8IXN - chains C and A of the 3 polymer chains in the assembly; structure by electron microscopy, 4.07 A resolution (low resolution: residue-level contacts below are approximate; hydrogen-bond / salt-bridge calls are withheld).

== Chain C (and A) ==
Name: Piezo-type mechanosensitive ion channel component 1
Source organism: Mus musculus
Notes: chain A of this document is another copy of the same molecule, construct and numbering; everything in this record applies to it too
UniProt: E2JF22 (PIEZ1_MOUSE); residue numbers follow UniProt; this construct covers 1-2547
Sequence (2547 residues; row label = number of the first residue in the row):
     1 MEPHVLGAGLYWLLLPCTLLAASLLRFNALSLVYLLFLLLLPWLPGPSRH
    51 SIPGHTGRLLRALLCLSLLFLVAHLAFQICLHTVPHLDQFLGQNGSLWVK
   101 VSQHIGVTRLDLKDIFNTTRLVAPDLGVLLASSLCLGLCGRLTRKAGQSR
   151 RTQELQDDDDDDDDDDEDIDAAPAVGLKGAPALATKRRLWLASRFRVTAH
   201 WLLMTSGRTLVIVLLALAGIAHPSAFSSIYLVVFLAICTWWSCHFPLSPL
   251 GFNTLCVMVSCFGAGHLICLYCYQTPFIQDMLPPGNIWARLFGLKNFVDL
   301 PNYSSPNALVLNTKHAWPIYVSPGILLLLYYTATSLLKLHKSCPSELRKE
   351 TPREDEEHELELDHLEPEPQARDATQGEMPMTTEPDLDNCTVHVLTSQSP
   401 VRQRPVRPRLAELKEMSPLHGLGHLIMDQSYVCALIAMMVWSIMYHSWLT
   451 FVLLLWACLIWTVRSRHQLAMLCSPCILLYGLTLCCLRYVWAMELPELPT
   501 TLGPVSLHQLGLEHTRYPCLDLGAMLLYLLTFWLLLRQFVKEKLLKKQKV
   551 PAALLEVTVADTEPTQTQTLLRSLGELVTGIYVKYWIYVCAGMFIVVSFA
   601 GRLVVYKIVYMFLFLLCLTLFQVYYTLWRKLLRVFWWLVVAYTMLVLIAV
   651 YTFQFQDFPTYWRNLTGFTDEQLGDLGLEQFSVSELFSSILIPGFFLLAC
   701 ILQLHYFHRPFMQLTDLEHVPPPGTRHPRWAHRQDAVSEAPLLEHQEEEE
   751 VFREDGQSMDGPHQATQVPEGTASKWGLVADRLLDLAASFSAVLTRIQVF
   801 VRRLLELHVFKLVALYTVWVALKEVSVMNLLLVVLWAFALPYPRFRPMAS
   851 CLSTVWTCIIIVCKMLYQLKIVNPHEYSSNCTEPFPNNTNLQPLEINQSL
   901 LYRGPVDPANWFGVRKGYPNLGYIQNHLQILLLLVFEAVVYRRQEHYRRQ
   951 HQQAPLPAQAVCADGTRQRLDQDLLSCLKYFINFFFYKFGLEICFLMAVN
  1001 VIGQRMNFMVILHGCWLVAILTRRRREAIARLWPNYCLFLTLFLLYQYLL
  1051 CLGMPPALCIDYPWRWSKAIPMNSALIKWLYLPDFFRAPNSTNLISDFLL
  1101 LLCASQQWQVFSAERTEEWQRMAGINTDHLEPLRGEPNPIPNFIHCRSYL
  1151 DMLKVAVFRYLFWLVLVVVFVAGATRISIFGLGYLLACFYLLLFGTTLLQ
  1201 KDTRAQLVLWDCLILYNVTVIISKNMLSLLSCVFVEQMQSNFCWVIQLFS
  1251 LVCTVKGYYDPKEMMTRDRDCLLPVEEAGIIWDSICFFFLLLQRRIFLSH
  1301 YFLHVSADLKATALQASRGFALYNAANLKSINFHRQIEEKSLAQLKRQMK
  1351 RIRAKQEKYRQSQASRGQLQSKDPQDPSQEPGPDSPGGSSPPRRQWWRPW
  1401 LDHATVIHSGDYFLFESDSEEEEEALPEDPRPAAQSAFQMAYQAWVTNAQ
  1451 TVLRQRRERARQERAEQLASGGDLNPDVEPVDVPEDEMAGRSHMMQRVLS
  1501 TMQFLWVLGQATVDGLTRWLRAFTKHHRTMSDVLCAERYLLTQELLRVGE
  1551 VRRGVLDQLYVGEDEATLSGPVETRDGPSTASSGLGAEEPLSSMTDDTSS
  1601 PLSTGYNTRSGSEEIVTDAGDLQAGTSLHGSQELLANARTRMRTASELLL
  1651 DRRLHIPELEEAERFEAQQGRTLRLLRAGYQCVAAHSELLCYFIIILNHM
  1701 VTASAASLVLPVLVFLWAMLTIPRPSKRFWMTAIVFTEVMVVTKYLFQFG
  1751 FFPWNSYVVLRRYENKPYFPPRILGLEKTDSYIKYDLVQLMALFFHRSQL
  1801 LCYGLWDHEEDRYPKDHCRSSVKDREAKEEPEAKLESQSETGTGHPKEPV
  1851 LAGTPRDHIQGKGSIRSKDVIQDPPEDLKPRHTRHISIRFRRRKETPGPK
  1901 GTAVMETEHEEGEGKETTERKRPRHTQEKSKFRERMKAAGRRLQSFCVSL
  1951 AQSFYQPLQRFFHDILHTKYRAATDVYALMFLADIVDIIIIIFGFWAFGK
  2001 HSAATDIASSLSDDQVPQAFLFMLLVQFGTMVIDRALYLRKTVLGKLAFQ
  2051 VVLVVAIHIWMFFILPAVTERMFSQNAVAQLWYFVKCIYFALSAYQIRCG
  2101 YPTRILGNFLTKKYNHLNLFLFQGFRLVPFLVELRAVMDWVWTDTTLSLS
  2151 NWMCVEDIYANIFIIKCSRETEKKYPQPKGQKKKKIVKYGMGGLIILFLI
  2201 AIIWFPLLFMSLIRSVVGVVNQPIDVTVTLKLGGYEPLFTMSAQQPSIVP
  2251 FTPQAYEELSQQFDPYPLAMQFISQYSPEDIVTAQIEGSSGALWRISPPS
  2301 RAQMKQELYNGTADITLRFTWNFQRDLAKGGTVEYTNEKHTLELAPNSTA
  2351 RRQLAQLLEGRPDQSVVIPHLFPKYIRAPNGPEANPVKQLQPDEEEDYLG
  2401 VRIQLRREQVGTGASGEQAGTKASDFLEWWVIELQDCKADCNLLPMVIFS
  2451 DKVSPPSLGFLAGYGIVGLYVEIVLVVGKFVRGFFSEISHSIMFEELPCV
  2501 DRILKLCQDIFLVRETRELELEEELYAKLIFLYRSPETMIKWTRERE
Not modelled in the structure: 1-575, 600-602, 651-683, 719-783, 875-909, 952-964, 1053-1054, 1067-1068, 1117-1135, 1256-1277, 1366-1404, 1419-1503, 1548-1551, 1560-1646, 1753-1781, 1804-1955, 1997-2014, 2065-2070, 2412-2419
Sequence notes: engineered mutation Glu-2472 (Ser in E2JF22)
Disulfide bonds: Cys-1232/Cys-1253
Small-molecule neighbours:
  - phosphatidyl serine (P5S; O-[(R)-{[(2R)-2,3-bis(octadecanoyloxy)propyl]oxy}(hydroxy)phosphoryl]-L-serine): Leu-970, Phe-981, Leu-1153, Val-1157, Phe-1158, Arg-1295, Ile-1296, Ser-1299, His-1300, Tyr-1301
  - PLX ((9R,11S)-9-({[(1S)-1-hydroxyhexadecyl]oxy}methyl)-2,2-dimethyl-5,7,10-trioxa-2lambda~5~-aza-6lambda~5~-phosphaoctacosane-6,6,11-triol), molecule 1: Tyr-1160, Trp-1163, Leu-1164, Val-1167, Met-1791, Phe-1794, Phe-1795, Ser-1798, Gln-1799
  - PLX, molecule 2: Trp-1717, Arg-1728, Thr-1732, Gln-1959, Phe-1962
UniProt features mapped onto this chain:
  - modified residue (Phosphoserine): Ser-758, Ser-1385, Ser-1390, Ser-1627, Ser-1631, Ser-1646
  - glycosylation: Asn-94 (N-linked (GlcNAc...) asparagine)
From the paper describing this entry:
  - mutagenesis - S2472E: decreased signaling in response to Yoda1
  - disease-associated variants - R2482H: unchanged growth
  - mutagenesis - E2279A/D2280A, D2451A/K2452A: unchanged expression

== Interface between chain C and chain A ==
Pairs across the interface (63):
  Gln-2181(C) with Thr-2146(A); Leu-2519(A); Glu-2520(A)
  Lys-2183(C) with Trp-2140(A); Thr-2145(A); Thr-2146(A); Leu-2147(A)
  Lys-2184(C) with Ser-2148(A)
  Lys-2188(C) with Trp-2140(A); Val-2141(A); Thr-2143(A)
  Tyr-2189(C) with Trp-2142(A)
  Met-2191(C) with Leu-2149(A)
  Leu-2199(C) with Leu-2134(A)
  Trp-2204(C) with Leu-2021(A); Leu-2025(A)
  Ser-2211(C) with Leu-2021(A)
  Lys-2231(C) with Gln-2244(A)
  Gly-2233(C) with Gln-2244(A)
  Gly-2234(C) with Gln-2244(A)
  Tyr-2235(C) with Ser-2290(A)
  Glu-2236(C) with Ala-2292(A)
  Arg-2295(C) with Ala-2292(A); Leu-2293(A); Arg-2295(A)
  Ile-2296(C) with Leu-2293(A)
  Ser-2297(C) with Gly-2291(A); Ala-2292(A); Leu-2293(A)
  Pro-2298(C) with Leu-2293(A); Glu-2408(A); Trp-2429(A)
  Pro-2299(C) with Trp-2429(A)
  Arg-2301(C) with Glu-2408(A)
  Arg-2318(C) with Gln-2244(A); Gln-2245(A); Pro-2246(A)
  Pro-2382(C) with Leu-2327(A)
  Val-2410(C) with Val-2410(A)
  Thr-2421(C) with Gln-2409(A)
  Ser-2424(C) with Glu-2408(A); Gln-2409(A)
  Asp-2425(C) with Val-2410(A); Gly-2411(A)
  Lys-2479(C) with Phe-2480(A)
  Arg-2482(C) with Arg-2126(A); Val-2128(A); Val-2132(A); Glu-2133(A)
  Ser-2486(C) with Asp-2157(A)
  Ile-2488(C) with Cys-2154(A)
  Ser-2489(C) with Asp-2157(A)
  His-2490(C) with Ser-2491(A); Phe-2494(A)
  Ile-2492(C) with Ile-2530(A); Tyr-2533(A)
  Glu-2496(C) with His-1408(A); Arg-2534(A)
  Leu-2497(C) with Arg-2534(A)
  Pro-2498(C) with Arg-2534(A)
  Glu-2537(C) with Tyr-1412(A); Glu-2537(A)
  Ile-2540(C) with Arg-2534(A)
Other interface residues (no listed pair), chain C (41 interface residues in all): Gly-2192, Ser-2300, Asn-2337
Other interface residues (no listed pair), chain A (52 interface residues in all): Ile-1407, Leu-2024, Pro-2129, Phe-2130, Ser-2150, Met-2241, Ser-2242, Tyr-2335, Ser-2535

== In short ==
41 residues of chain C and 52 residues of chain A are in contact. Bound to chain C: compound PLX and
phosphatidyl serine. The paper reports that S2472E of chain C reduces signaling in response to Yoda1;
E2279A/D2280A and D2451A/K2452A of chain C leave expression unchanged.
Both chains are Piezo-type mechanosensitive ion channel component 1 (Mus musculus). Entry 8IXN (Curved
structure of mPIEZO1-S2472E) was determined by electron microscopy together with 8IXO from the same study.
